6JK4 - chain A; structure by X-ray diffraction, 1.06 A resolution.

[Chain A]
Protein: Type II antifreeze protein
Source organism: Hypomesus nipponensis
Reference sequence: P84493 (P84493_9TELE); residues 1-130 here correspond to UniProt positions 18-147 (UniProt number = residue number + 17)
Sequence (136 residues; row label = number of the first residue in the row; numbers below 1 keep their minus sign (His-5 is residue -5)):
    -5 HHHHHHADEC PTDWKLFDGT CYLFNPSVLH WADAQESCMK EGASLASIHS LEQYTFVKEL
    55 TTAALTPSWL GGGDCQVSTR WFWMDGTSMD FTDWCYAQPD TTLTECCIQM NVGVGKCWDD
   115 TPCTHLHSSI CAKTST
Disordered / not traced: -5 to 2, 129-130
Differences from the reference sequence: expression tag (-5 to 0); engineered mutation Asp12 (Asn29 in P84493)
Disulfide bonds: Cys4-Cys15, Cys32-Cys125, Cys69-Cys100, Cys89-Cys111, Cys101-Cys117
Metal / ion sites: Ca2+: Gln92, Asp94, Glu99, Asp113, Asp114
What the authors report for this chain:
  - Ca2+ coordination: Gln92, Asp94, Glu99, Asp113, Asp114
  - contacts within the chain: Thr96-Glu99 (water-mediated contact), Thr98-Glu99 (water-mediated contact)

[In short]
The Ca2+ site is built by Gln92, Asp94, Glu99, Asp113 and Asp114. From the paper: Ca2+ coordination by Gln92,
Asp94 and Glu99 among others; contacts within the chain involving Cys4, Cys15 and Cys32 among others.
Chain A is Type II antifreeze protein (Hypomesus nipponensis); the structure, Ca2+-dependent type II
antifreeze protein, was determined by X-ray diffraction (same publication as 6JK5).
